1JQC - chains A and B; structure by X-ray diffraction, 1.61 A resolution.

# Chain A (and B)
Protein: Protein R2 of ribonucleotide reductase
Source organism: Escherichia coli
Notes: EC 1.17.4.1; chain B of this document is another copy of the same molecule, construct and numbering; everything in this record applies to it too
Reference sequence: P69924 (RIR2_ECOLI); residue numbers follow UniProt; this construct covers 1-375
Amino-acid sequence (375 residues; row label = number of the first residue in the row):
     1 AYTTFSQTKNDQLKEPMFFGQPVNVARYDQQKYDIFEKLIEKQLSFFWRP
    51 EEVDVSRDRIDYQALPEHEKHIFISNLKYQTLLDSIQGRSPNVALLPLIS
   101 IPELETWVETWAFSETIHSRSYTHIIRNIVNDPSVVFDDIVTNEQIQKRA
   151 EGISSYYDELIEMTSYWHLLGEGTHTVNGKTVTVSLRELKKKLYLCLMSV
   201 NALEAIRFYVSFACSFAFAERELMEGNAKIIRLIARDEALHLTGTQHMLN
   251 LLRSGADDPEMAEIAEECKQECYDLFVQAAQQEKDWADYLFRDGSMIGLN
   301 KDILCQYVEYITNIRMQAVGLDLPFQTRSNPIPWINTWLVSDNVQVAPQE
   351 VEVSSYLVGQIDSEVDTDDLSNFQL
Disordered / not traced: 341-375 (chain B: 342-375)
Bound ions: Mn2+ site 1: Asp84, Glu115, His118, Glu238; Mn2+ site 2: Glu115, Glu204, Glu238, His241; Hg2+ site 1: Tyr194, Ala265, Cys272; Hg2+ site 2 near Cys196 (its only coordinating residue here); Hg2+ site 3: Val210, Cys214; Hg2+ site 4 near Glu309 (its only coordinating residue here)

# How chain A and chain B interact
Contacting residue pairs (135; chain A residue first):
  Tyr2(A) - Arg89(B)
  Tyr2(A) - Val93(B)  hydrophobic
  Tyr2(A) - Asp158(B)
  Tyr2(A) - Ile161(B)  hydrophobic
  Thr3(A) - Asp158(B)  hydrogen bond
  Thr4(A) - Arg89(B)  hydrogen bond (backbone-side chain)
  Thr4(A) - Ser90(B)
  Thr4(A) - Ser154(B)
  Thr4(A) - Tyr157(B)
  Thr4(A) - Asp158(B)  hydrogen bond (backbone-side chain)
  Thr4(A) - Ile161(B)
  Phe5(A) - Leu82(B)  hydrophobic
  Phe5(A) - Ile86(B)  hydrophobic
  Phe5(A) - Val141(B)  hydrophobic
  Ser6(A) - Val141(B)
  Gln7(A) - Val141(B)
  Thr8(A) - Val141(B)
  Lys9(A) - Asp138(B)
  Lys9(A) - Val141(B)
  Lys9(A) - Thr142(B)
  Val23(A) - Arg89(B)  hydrogen bond (backbone-side chain)
  Asn24(A) - Ser85(B)
  Asn24(A) - Arg89(B)  hydrogen bond (backbone-side chain)
  Asn24(A) - Val141(B)
  Val25(A) - Ser85(B)
  Val25(A) - Phe137(B)  hydrophobic
  Val25(A) - Ile140(B)  hydrophobic
  Val25(A) - Val141(B)  hydrophobic
  Ala26(A) - Ser85(B)  hydrogen bond (backbone-side chain)
  Ala26(A) - Ser119(B)
  Arg27(A) - Thr123(B)
  Arg27(A) - Ser134(B)  hydrogen bond
  Arg27(A) - Phe137(B)
  Arg27(A) - Asp138(B)  salt bridge
  Tyr28(A) - Ser119(B)
  Tyr28(A) - Arg120(B)
  Tyr28(A) - Thr123(B)  hydrogen bond (backbone-side chain)
  Asp29(A) - Thr123(B)
  Asp29(A) - Arg127(B)
  Asp29(A) - Pro133(B)
  Asp29(A) - Phe137(B)
  Glu37(A) - Arg120(B)  salt bridge
  Ile40(A) - Arg120(B)
  Glu41(A) - Arg120(B)
  Leu44(A) - Phe47(B)
  Leu44(A) - Arg49(B)  hydrogen bond (backbone-side chain)
  Leu44(A) - Phe113(B)  hydrophobic
  Leu44(A) - Ile117(B)  hydrophobic
  Leu44(A) - Arg120(B)
  Ser45(A) - Arg49(B)
  Phe47(A) - Leu44(B)
  Phe47(A) - Phe47(B)  hydrophobic
  Phe47(A) - Arg49(B)
  Arg49(A) - Glu41(B)  hydrogen bond (side chain-backbone)
  Arg49(A) - Leu44(B)
  Arg49(A) - Ser45(B)
  Leu82(A) - Phe5(B)  hydrophobic
  Ser85(A) - Asn24(B)
  Ser85(A) - Val25(B)
  Ser85(A) - Ala26(B)  hydrogen bond (side chain-backbone)
  Ile86(A) - Phe5(B)  hydrophobic
  Gly88(A) - Glu109(B)
  Arg89(A) - Tyr2(B)
  Arg89(A) - Thr4(B)  hydrogen bond (side chain-backbone)
  Arg89(A) - Val23(B)  hydrogen bond (side chain-backbone)
  Arg89(A) - Asn24(B)  hydrogen bond (side chain-backbone)
  Arg89(A) - Glu105(B)  salt bridge
  Arg89(A) - Glu109(B)
  Ser90(A) - Thr4(B)
  Asn92(A) - Asn92(B)
  Asn92(A) - Leu96(B)
  Asn92(A) - Glu109(B)  hydrogen bond
  Val93(A) - Tyr2(B)  hydrophobic
  Val93(A) - Leu96(B)  hydrophobic
  Leu96(A) - Asn92(B)
  Leu96(A) - Val93(B)  hydrophobic
  Glu105(A) - Arg89(B)  salt bridge
  Thr106(A) - Thr116(B)
  Glu109(A) - Gly88(B)
  Glu109(A) - Arg89(B)
  Glu109(A) - Asn92(B)  hydrogen bond
  Glu109(A) - Thr116(B)
  Phe113(A) - Leu44(B)  hydrophobic
  Phe113(A) - Thr110(B)
  Phe113(A) - Phe113(B)  hydrophobic
  Thr116(A) - Thr106(B)
  Thr116(A) - Glu109(B)
  Ile117(A) - Leu44(B)  hydrophobic
  Ser119(A) - Ala26(B)
  Ser119(A) - Tyr28(B)
  Arg120(A) - Tyr28(B)
  Arg120(A) - Glu37(B)  salt bridge
  Arg120(A) - Ile40(B)
  Arg120(A) - Glu41(B)
  Arg120(A) - Leu44(B)
  Thr123(A) - Arg27(B)
  Thr123(A) - Tyr28(B)  hydrogen bond (side chain-backbone)
  Thr123(A) - Asp29(B)
  Pro133(A) - Asp29(B)
  Ser134(A) - Arg27(B)  hydrogen bond
  Phe137(A) - Val25(B)  hydrophobic
  Phe137(A) - Arg27(B)
  Phe137(A) - Asp29(B)
  Asp138(A) - Lys9(B)
  Ile140(A) - Val25(B)  hydrophobic
  Val141(A) - Gln7(B)
  Val141(A) - Thr8(B)
  Val141(A) - Lys9(B)
  Val141(A) - Asn24(B)
  Val141(A) - Val25(B)  hydrophobic
  Thr142(A) - Lys9(B)
  Gln147(A) - Gln7(B)
  Ser154(A) - Thr4(B)  hydrogen bond (backbone-side chain)
  Ser154(A) - Phe5(B)
  Tyr157(A) - Thr4(B)
  Asp158(A) - Thr3(B)  hydrogen bond
  Asp158(A) - Thr4(B)  hydrogen bond (side chain-backbone)
  Ile161(A) - Tyr2(B)  hydrophobic
  Ile161(A) - Thr4(B)
  Ser165(A) - Ser165(B)  hydrogen bond
  Ser165(A) - Leu169(B)
  Tyr166(A) - Leu169(B)
  Leu169(A) - Glu162(B)
  Leu169(A) - Ser165(B)
  Leu169(A) - Tyr166(B)  hydrophobic
  Leu169(A) - Leu169(B)  hydrophobic
  Leu170(A) - Val177(B)  hydrophobic
  His175(A) - Asn178(B)
  Thr176(A) - Thr176(B)
  Thr176(A) - Val177(B)
  Thr176(A) - Asn178(B)  hydrogen bond (backbone-side chain)
  Val177(A) - Leu170(B)  hydrophobic
  Val177(A) - Thr176(B)
  Asn178(A) - His175(B)
  Asn178(A) - Thr176(B)  hydrogen bond (backbone-backbone)
Also at the interface, not in a pair above, chain A (66 interface residues in all): Gln30, Thr81, Pro97, Thr110, Ala112, Gly179
Also at the interface, not in a pair above, chain B (66 interface residues in all): Ser6, Gln30, Thr81, Pro97, Ala112

# Overview
Chain A and chain B each contribute 66 residues to their interface, with 24 hydrogen bonds and 5 salt bridges.
Among the polar pairs are Arg27(A)-Asp138(B), Glu37(A)-Arg120(B) and Arg89(A)-Glu105(B). The Mn2+ site 1 is
built by Asp84(A), Glu115(A), His118(A) and Glu238(A).
Both chains are Protein R2 of ribonucleotide reductase (Escherichia coli). Entry 1JQC (Mn substituted
Ribonucleotide reductase R2 from E. Coli oxidized by hydrogen peroxide and hydroxylamine) was determined by
X-ray diffraction (same publication as 1JPR).
